Entry 5IMW (X-ray diffraction, 2.89 A resolution); this record covers chain A.

== Chain A ==
Protein: Intermedilysin
From: Streptococcus intermedius
UniProtKB: Q9LCB8 (Q9LCB8_STRIT); numbering as in UniProt (aligned over 57-527)
Sequence (471 residues; row label = number of the first residue in the row):
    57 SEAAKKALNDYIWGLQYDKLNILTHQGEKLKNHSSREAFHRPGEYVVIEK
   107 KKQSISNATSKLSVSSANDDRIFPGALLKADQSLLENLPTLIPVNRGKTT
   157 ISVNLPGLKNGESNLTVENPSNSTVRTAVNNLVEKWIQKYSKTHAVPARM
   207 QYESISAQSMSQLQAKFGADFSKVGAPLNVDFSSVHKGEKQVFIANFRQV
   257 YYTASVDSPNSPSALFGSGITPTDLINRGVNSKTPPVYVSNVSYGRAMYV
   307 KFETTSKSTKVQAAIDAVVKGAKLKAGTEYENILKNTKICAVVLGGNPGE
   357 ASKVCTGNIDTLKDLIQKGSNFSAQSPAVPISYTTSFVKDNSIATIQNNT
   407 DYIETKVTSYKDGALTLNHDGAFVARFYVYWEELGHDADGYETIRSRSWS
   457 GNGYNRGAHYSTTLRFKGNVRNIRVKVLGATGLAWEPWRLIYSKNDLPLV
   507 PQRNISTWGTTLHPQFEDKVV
Disordered / not traced: 327-336, 488-492
Differences from the reference sequence: conflict Lys195 (Asn in Q9LCB8), Cys346 (Thr in Q9LCB8), Cys361 (Ile in Q9LCB8)
Disulfide bonds: Cys346-Cys361

== In short ==
Chain A is Intermedilysin (Streptococcus intermedius); the structure, Trapped Toxin, was determined by X-ray
diffraction together with 5IMT and 5IMY from the same study.
